Entry 8WHS (electron microscopy, 3.33 A resolution); this record covers chains A and C of the 4 polymer chains in the assembly.

Chain A (and C):
Molecule: Spike glycoprotein
Source organism: Severe acute respiratory syndrome coronavirus 2
Notes: chain C of this document is another copy of the same molecule, construct and numbering; everything in this record applies to it too
Reference sequence: P0DTC2 (SPIKE_SARS2); aligned to UniProt positions 28-1208 over residues 28-1208
Chain sequence (1206 residues; row label = number of the first residue in the row; note: 5 numbers in that range are skipped by the numbering (no residue carries them; nothing is unmodelled there); numbers below 1 keep their minus sign (Ala-2 is residue -2)):
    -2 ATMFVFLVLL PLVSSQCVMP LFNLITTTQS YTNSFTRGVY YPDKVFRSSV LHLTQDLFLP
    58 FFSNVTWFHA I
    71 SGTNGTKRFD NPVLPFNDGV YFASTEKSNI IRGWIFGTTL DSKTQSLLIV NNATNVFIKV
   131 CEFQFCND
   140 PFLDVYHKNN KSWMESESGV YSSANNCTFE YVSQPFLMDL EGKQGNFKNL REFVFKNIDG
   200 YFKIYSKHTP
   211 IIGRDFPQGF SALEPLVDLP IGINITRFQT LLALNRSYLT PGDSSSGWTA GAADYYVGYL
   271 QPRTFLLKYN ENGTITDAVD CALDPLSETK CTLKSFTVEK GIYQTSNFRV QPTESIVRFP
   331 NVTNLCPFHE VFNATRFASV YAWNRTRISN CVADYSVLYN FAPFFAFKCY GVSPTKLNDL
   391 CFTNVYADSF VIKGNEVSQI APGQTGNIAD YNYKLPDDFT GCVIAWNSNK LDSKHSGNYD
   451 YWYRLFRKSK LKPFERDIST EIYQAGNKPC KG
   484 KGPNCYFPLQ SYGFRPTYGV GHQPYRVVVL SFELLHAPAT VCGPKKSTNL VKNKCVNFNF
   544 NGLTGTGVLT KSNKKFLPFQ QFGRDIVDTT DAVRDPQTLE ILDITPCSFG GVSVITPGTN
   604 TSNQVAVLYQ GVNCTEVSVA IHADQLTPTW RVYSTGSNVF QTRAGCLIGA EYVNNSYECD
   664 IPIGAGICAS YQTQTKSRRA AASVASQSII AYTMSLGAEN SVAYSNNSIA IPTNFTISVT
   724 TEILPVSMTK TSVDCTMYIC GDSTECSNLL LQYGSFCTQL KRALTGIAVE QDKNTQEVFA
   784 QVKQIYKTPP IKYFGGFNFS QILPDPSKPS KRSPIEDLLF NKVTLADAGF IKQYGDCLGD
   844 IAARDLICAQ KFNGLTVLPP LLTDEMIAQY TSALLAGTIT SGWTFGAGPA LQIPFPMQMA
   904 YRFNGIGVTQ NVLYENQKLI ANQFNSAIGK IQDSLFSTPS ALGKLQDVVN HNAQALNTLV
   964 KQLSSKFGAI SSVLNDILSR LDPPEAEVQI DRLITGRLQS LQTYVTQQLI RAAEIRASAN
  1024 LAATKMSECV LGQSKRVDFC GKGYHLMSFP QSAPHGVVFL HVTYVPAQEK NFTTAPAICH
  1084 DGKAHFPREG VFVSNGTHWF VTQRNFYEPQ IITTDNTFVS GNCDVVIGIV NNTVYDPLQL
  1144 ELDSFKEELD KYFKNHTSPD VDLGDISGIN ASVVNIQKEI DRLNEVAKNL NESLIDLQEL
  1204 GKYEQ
Not modelled in the structure: -2 to 22, 71-79, 140-157, 211-214, 247-262, 678-688, 1145-1208
Construct notes: expression tag (-2 to 27); conflict Leu50 (Ser in P0DTC2), Phe127 (Val in P0DTC2), Ser157 (Phe in P0DTC2), 23 further conflict positions vs the reference (P0DTC2) not listed; variant Asp143 (Gly142 in P0DTC2), Ile212 (Leu in P0DTC2), Gly213 (Val in P0DTC2), His339 (Gly in P0DTC2), Phe371 (Ser in P0DTC2), Pro373 (Ser in P0DTC2), Phe375 (Ser in P0DTC2), Ala376 (Thr in P0DTC2), Asn405 (Asp in P0DTC2), Ser408 (Arg in P0DTC2), Asn417 (Lys in P0DTC2), His445 (Val in P0DTC2), Lys460 (Asn in P0DTC2), Asn477 (Ser in P0DTC2), Lys478 (Thr in P0DTC2), Lys484 (Glu in P0DTC2), Pro486 (Phe in P0DTC2), Arg498 (Gln in P0DTC2), Tyr501 (Asn in P0DTC2), His505 (Tyr in P0DTC2), Gly614 (Asp in P0DTC2), Tyr655 (His in P0DTC2), Lys679 (Asn in P0DTC2), Arg681 (Pro in P0DTC2), Lys764 (Asn in P0DTC2), Tyr796 (Asp in P0DTC2), His954 (Gln in P0DTC2), Lys969 (Asn in P0DTC2), Pro986 (Lys in P0DTC2), Pro987 (Val in P0DTC2)
Disulfide bonds: Cys131-Cys166, Cys291-Cys301, Cys336-Cys361, Cys379-Cys432, Cys391-Cys525, Cys480-Cys488, Cys538-Cys590, Cys617-Cys649, Cys662-Cys671, Cys738-Cys760, Cys743-Cys749, Cys840-Cys851, Cys1032-Cys1043, Cys1082-Cys1126
Covalent attachments: N-acetylglucosamine (NAG) linked to Asn61, Asn122, Asn165, Asn234, Asn331, Asn343, Asn616, Asn657, Asn709, Asn717, Asn801, Asn1074, Asn1098, Asn1134; glycan linked to Asn354
Swiss-Prot annotation at these positions:
  - region: Asn280 to Cys301 (Putative superantigen), Asn448, Tyr449, Tyr451, Tyr453 to Phe456 (Immunodominant HLA epitope recognized by the CD8+), Ser816 to Tyr837 (Fusion peptide 1), Lys835 to Phe855 (Fusion peptide 2), Asp1163 to Glu1202 (Heptad repeat 2)
  - site: Arg815, Ser816 (Cleavage)
  - glycosylation: Asn61 (N-linked (GlcNAc...) (hybrid) asparagine), Asn74 (N-linked (GlcNAc...) (complex) asparagine), Asn122 (N-linked (GlcNAc...) (hybrid) asparagine), Asn149 (N-linked (GlcNAc...) (complex) asparagine), Asn165 (N-linked (GlcNAc...) (complex) asparagine), Asn234 (N-linked (GlcNAc...) (high mannose) asparagine), Asn282 (N-linked (GlcNAc...) (complex) asparagine), Thr323 (O-linked (GalNAc) threonine), Ser325 (O-linked (HexNAc...) serine), Asn331 (N-linked (GlcNAc...) (complex) asparagine), Asn343 (N-linked (GlcNAc...) (complex) asparagine), Asn603 (N-linked (GlcNAc...) (hybrid) asparagine), Asn616 (N-linked (GlcNAc...) (complex) asparagine), Asn657 (N-linked (GlcNAc...) (complex) asparagine), Thr676 (O-linked (GlcNAc...) threonine), Thr678 (O-linked (GlcNAc...) threonine), Asn709 (N-linked (GlcNAc...) (high mannose) asparagine), Asn717 (N-linked (GlcNAc...) (hybrid) asparagine), Asn801 (N-linked (GlcNAc...) (hybrid) asparagine), Asn1074 (N-linked (GlcNAc...) (hybrid) asparagine) and 5 more in UniProt
What the authors report for this chain:
  - post-translational modification sites: Asn245, Asn354
  - mutagenesis - N354Q, T356K, K403R, N417K/H505Y, H445V (3-fold), D450N (3-fold), W452L, L455F/F456L, K481N, K484A, P486F (3-fold): increased binding to Processed angiotensin-converting enzyme 2

Chain A / chain C interface:
Pairs across the interface (171):
  Asn317(A) - Asp737(C)
  Arg319(A) - Met740(C)  hydrogen bond
  Arg319(A) - Asp745(C)  salt bridge
  Arg357(A) - Phe168(C)
  Arg357(A) - Pro230(C)
  Gly381(A) - Ile973(C)
  Gly381(A) - Arg983(C)  hydrogen bond (backbone-side chain)
  Val382(A) - Arg983(C)
  Val382(A) - Leu984(C)
  Ser383(A) - Arg983(C)  hydrogen bond (backbone-backbone)
  Ser383(A) - Leu984(C)
  Ser383(A) - Asp985(C)  hydrogen bond
  Thr385(A) - Asp985(C)
  Lys386(A) - Leu981(C)  hydrogen bond (side chain-backbone)
  Lys386(A) - Ser982(C)
  Lys386(A) - Leu984(C)
  Asp389(A) - Ser982(C)  hydrogen bond (backbone-side chain)
  Leu390(A) - Ser982(C)
  Leu390(A) - Arg983(C)
  Asn394(A) - Tyr200(C)  hydrogen bond
  Tyr396(A) - Pro230(C)
  Asn405(A) - Phe374(C)  hydrogen bond (side chain-backbone)
  Thr415(A) - Tyr369(C)  hydrogen bond
  Thr415(A) - Pro384(C)
  Gly416(A) - Tyr369(C)
  Glu516(A) - Tyr200(C)
  Leu517(A) - Arg983(C)
  Gly545(A) - Asp979(C)
  Thr547(A) - Asn978(C)
  Thr549(A) - Asp745(C)
  Thr553(A) - Leu841(C)
  Ser555(A) - Ile844(C)
  Asn556(A) - Ile844(C)
  Lys557(A) - Phe43(C)
  Lys557(A) - Ile844(C)  hydrogen bond (side chain-backbone)
  Lys557(A) - Ala845(C)
  Lys557(A) - Ala846(C)
  Lys558(A) - Phe43(C)
  Lys558(A) - Asn282(C)
  Phe559(A) - Phe43(C)  hydrophobic
  Leu560(A) - Phe43(C)  hydrophobic
  Leu560(A) - Gly283(C)
  Phe562(A) - Tyr38(C)  hydrophobic
  Phe562(A) - Asp40(C)
  Phe562(A) - Lys41(C)
  Phe562(A) - Glu224(C)
  Gln563(A) - Lys41(C)
  Gln563(A) - Val42(C)  hydrogen bond (side chain-backbone)
  Gln563(A) - Phe43(C)  hydrogen bond (side chain-backbone)
  Gln564(A) - Lys41(C)  hydrogen bond (backbone-backbone)
  Phe565(A) - Lys41(C)
  Phe565(A) - Phe43(C)  hydrogen bond (backbone-backbone)
  Gly566(A) - Phe43(C)
  Arg567(A) - Val42(C)
  Arg567(A) - Phe43(C)
  Asp568(A) - Arg847(C)
  Asp568(A) - Asp848(C)
  Asp568(A) - Leu849(C)
  Asp568(A) - Ala852(C)
  Ile569(A) - Leu849(C)  hydrophobic
  Val570(A) - Leu849(C)  hydrophobic
  Val570(A) - Ala852(C)  hydrophobic
  Val570(A) - Val963(C)  hydrophobic
  Thr572(A) - Arg847(C)  hydrogen bond
  Thr573(A) - Arg847(C)  hydrogen bond (backbone-side chain)
  Asp574(A) - Ala846(C)
  Asp574(A) - Arg847(C)  salt bridge
  Asp586(A) - Cys840(C)
  Asp586(A) - Leu841(C)
  Ile587(A) - Arg847(C)  hydrogen bond (backbone-side chain)
  Ile587(A) - Phe855(C)
  Thr588(A) - Leu841(C)
  Thr588(A) - Phe855(C)
  Pro589(A) - Lys854(C)
  Pro589(A) - Phe855(C)
  Cys590(A) - Tyr837(C)  hydrogen bond (backbone-side chain)
  Ser591(A) - Tyr837(C)  hydrogen bond
  Phe592(A) - Asp737(C)
  Phe592(A) - Met740(C)  hydrophobic
  Phe592(A) - Gly857(C)
  Val615(A) - Tyr837(C)  hydrophobic
  Glu619(A) - Tyr837(C)  hydrogen bond
  Arg646(A) - Phe833(C)  hydrogen bond (side chain-backbone)
  Ala647(A) - Pro862(C)  hydrophobic
  Ala668(A) - Pro863(C)  hydrogen bond (backbone-backbone)
  Ala668(A) - Leu864(C)
  Ala668(A) - Thr866(C)
  Gly669(A) - Leu864(C)  hydrogen bond (backbone-backbone)
  Gly669(A) - Thr866(C)
  Gly669(A) - Met869(C)
  Met697(A) - Leu864(C)  hydrophobic
  Met697(A) - Leu865(C)  hydrophobic
  Leu699(A) - Met869(C)  hydrophobic
  Leu699(A) - Gln872(C)
  Leu699(A) - Tyr873(C)  hydrogen bond (backbone-side chain)
  Gly700(A) - Lys786(C)
  Ala701(A) - Lys786(C)
  Ala701(A) - Gln787(C)
  Ala701(A) - Ile788(C)
  Glu702(A) - Lys790(C)
  Asn703(A) - Gln787(C)  hydrogen bond
  Asn703(A) - Ile788(C)  hydrogen bond (backbone-backbone)
  Asn703(A) - Tyr789(C)
  Asn703(A) - Lys790(C)
  Val705(A) - Thr883(C)
  Ala706(A) - Gln895(C)
  Tyr707(A) - Phe797(C)  hydrophobic
  Tyr707(A) - Thr883(C)
  Tyr707(A) - Ile896(C)
  Tyr707(A) - Pro897(C)  hydrophobic
  Tyr707(A) - Phe898(C)
  Asn709(A) - Pro897(C)
  Ser711(A) - Gln895(C)  hydrogen bond
  Ser711(A) - Ile896(C)
  Ser711(A) - Pro897(C)
  Ile712(A) - Gln895(C)
  Ile712(A) - Pro897(C)
  Ala713(A) - Leu894(C)
  Ala713(A) - Gln895(C)
  Pro715(A) - Leu894(C)
  Gln965(A) - Tyr756(C)
  Gln965(A) - Ser758(C)
  Ser968(A) - Gln755(C)
  Lys969(A) - Gln755(C)
  Phe970(A) - Gln755(C)
  Gly971(A) - Gln755(C)  hydrogen bond (backbone-side chain)
  Asp985(A) - Gly413(C)
  Asp985(A) - Gln414(C)  hydrogen bond
  Pro986(A) - Gly413(C)
  Pro986(A) - Asp427(C)
  Pro987(A) - Pro412(C)
  Pro987(A) - Gly413(C)
  Pro987(A) - Asp427(C)
  Arg995(A) - Asp994(C)  salt bridge
  Thr1006(A) - Gln762(C)
  Thr1006(A) - Gln1005(C)  hydrogen bond
  Glu1017(A) - Arg1019(C)
  Arg1039(A) - Glu1031(C)  salt bridge
  Arg1039(A) - Arg1039(C)
  Val1040(A) - Ser1030(C)
  Val1040(A) - Glu1031(C)
  Val1040(A) - Leu1034(C)
  Asp1041(A) - Gly889(C)
  Asp1041(A) - Ser1030(C)
  Lys1045(A) - Gly889(C)
  Lys1045(A) - Ala890(C)  hydrogen bond (side chain-backbone)
  Lys1045(A) - Gly891(C)
  Gly1046(A) - Ala890(C)
  Glu1072(A) - Pro892(C)
  Glu1072(A) - Leu894(C)
  Thr1077(A) - Pro897(C)
  Thr1077(A) - Met900(C)
  Ala1078(A) - Met900(C)
  Pro1079(A) - Tyr917(C)
  Phe1089(A) - Gln913(C)
  Phe1089(A) - Tyr917(C)  hydrophobic
  Pro1090(A) - Gln913(C)  hydrogen bond (backbone-side chain)
  Arg1091(A) - Asp1118(C)  salt bridge
  Gly1093(A) - Tyr904(C)  hydrogen bond (backbone-side chain)
  Val1094(A) - Met900(C)  hydrophobic
  Val1094(A) - Tyr904(C)
  Arg1107(A) - Trp886(C)
  Arg1107(A) - Tyr904(C)
  Phe1121(A) - Gln913(C)
  Phe1121(A) - Asn914(C)
  Ser1123(A) - Asn914(C)  hydrogen bond
  Val1128(A) - Tyr917(C)
  Val1128(A) - Glu918(C)
  Val1129(A) - Tyr917(C)
  Ile1130(A) - Gln920(C)
  Leu1141(A) - Pro1140(C)
Other interface residues (no listed pair), chain A (125 interface residues in all): Gln314, Tyr380, Asp420, Glu465, Ile468, Ser469, His519, Pro521, Lys554, Asp571, Gly614, Pro665, Gly667, Ile670, Cys671, Ser708, Asn710, Ala972, Glu988, Gln1002, Thr1009, Gln1010, Ile1013, Tyr1047, Pro1069, Asn1074, Gly1124
Other interface residues (no listed pair), chain C (112 interface residues in all): Arg44, Lys113, Pro225, Asn234, Thr385, Thr415, Gly757, Phe759, Lys764, Gln784, Pro792, Tyr796, Asn856, Leu858, Thr859, Thr887, Lys964, Ser967, Val976, Thr1009, Leu1012, Thr1027, Glu1111

Overview:
125 residues of chain A and 112 residues of chain C are in contact, with 34 hydrogen bonds and 5 salt bridges.
Polar pairs include Arg319(A)-Asp745(C), Asp574(A)-Arg847(C) and Arg995(A)-Asp994(C). The paper reports that
N354Q, T356K and K403R of chain A, among others, increase binding to Processed angiotensin-converting enzyme
2; modification sites Asn245(A) and Asn354(A); 11 substitutions were tested in all.
Both chains are Spike glycoprotein (Severe acute respiratory syndrome coronavirus 2). Entry 8WHS (Spike Trimer
of BA.2.86 in complex with one hACE2) was determined by electron microscopy together with 8WHU and 8WHZ from
the same study.
